2D5Z - chains A and C of the 4 polymer chains in the assembly; structure by X-ray diffraction, 1.45 A resolution.

Chain A (and C):
Protein: Hemoglobin alpha subunit
Source organism: Homo sapiens
Notes: chain C of this document is another copy of the same molecule, construct and numbering; everything in this record applies to it too
UniProtKB: P69905 (HBA_HUMAN); numbering as in UniProt (aligned over 1-141)
Chain sequence (141 residues; row label = number of the first residue in the row):
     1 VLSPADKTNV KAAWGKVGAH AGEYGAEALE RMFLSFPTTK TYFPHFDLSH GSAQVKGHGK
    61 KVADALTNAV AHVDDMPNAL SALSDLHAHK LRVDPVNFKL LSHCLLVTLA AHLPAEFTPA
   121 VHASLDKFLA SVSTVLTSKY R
Metal / ion sites: heme Fe near H87 (its only coordinating residue here)
Residues lining bound ligands:
  - heme (HEM): M32, T39, Y42, F43, H45, F46, H58, K61, V62, A65, L66, L83, L86, H87, L91, V93, N97, F98, L101, L105, V132, L136
  - L35 (2-[4-({[(3,5-dichlorophenyl)amino]carbonyl}amino)phenoxy]-2-methylpropanoic acid), molecule 1: F36, V96, K99, L100, H103, D126, A130
  - L35, molecule 2: F36, V96, L100
  - L35, molecule 3: P95, T137, Y140, R141

Chain A / chain C interface:
Residue-residue contacts - 5 pairs, chain A then chain C:
  D126(A) with R141(C), salt bridge
  K127(A) with R141(C), hydrogen bond (side chain-backbone)
  R141(A) with D126(C), salt bridge; K127(C), hydrogen bond (backbone-side chain); A130(C)
Interface residues without a listed pair, chain A (5 interface residues in all): V1, A130
Interface residues without a listed pair, chain C (5 interface residues in all): S138

Summary:
Chain A and chain C each contribute 5 residues to their interface, with 2 hydrogen bonds and 2 salt bridges.
Polar contacts include D126(A)-R141(C) and K127(A)-R141(C). Chain A binds heme and 3 copies of compound L35.
Both chains are Hemoglobin alpha subunit (Homo sapiens). Entry 2D5Z (Crystal structure of T-state human
hemoglobin complexed with three L35 molecules) was determined by X-ray diffraction, deposited together with
2D5X and 2D60.
